8Q22 - chain A; structure by X-ray diffraction, 3.30 A resolution.

[Chain A]
Molecule: Vanadium-dependent bromoperoxidase, putative
Source organism: Acaryochloris marina
UniProt: B0C4R0 (B0C4R0_ACAM1); residue numbers follow UniProt; this construct covers 1-639
Sequence (666 residues; each row starts with the number of its first residue; numbers below 1 keep their minus sign (Met-26 is residue -26)):
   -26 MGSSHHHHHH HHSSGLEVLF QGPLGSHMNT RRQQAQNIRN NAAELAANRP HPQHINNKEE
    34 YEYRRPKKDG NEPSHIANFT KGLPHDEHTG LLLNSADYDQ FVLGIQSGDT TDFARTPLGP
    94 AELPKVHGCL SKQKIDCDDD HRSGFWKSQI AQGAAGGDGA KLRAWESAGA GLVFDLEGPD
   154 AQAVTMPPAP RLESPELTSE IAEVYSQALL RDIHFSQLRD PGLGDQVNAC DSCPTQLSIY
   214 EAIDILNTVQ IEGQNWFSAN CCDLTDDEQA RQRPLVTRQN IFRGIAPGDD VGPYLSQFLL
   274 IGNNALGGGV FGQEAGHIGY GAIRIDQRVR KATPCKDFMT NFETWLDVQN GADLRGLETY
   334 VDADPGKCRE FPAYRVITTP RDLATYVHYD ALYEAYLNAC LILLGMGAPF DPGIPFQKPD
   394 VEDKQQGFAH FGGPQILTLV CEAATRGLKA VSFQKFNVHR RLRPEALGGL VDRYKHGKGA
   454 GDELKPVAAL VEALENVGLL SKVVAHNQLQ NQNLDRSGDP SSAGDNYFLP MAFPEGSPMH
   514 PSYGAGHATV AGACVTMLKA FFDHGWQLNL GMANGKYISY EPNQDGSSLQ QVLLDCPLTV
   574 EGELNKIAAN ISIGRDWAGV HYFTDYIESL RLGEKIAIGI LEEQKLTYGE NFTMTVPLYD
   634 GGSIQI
Not modelled in the structure: -26 to 0
Sequence notes: initiating methionine (-26); expression tag (-25 to 0); engineered mutation Ser425 (Arg in B0C4R0)
Cystine bridges: Cys341 forms a disulfide with the same residue of a neighbouring copy of this chain
Cystine bridges: Cys102-Cys110, Cys206-Cys308, Cys234-Cys235
Metal / ion sites: Na+ near Asp393 (its only coordinating residue here)
Small-molecule neighbours: 1,3,5-trimethoxybenzene (ILW): Arg136, Glu139, Arg328, Gln399, Phe401, Pro511, His513, His520, Arg588
From the paper describing this entry:
  - conformationally variable residues (order/disorder transition): Gln390 to Phe404
  - binding site for 1,3,5-trimethoxybenzene: Glu139, Gln399, Phe401
  - catalytic residues: His513
  - catalytic residues: Lys428 (citing earlier work)
  - mutagenesis - F401G/R425S: abolished catalytic activity on chlorination
  - mutagenesis - F401G/R425S: decreased catalytic activity on brominations
  - mutagenesis - E139G/R425S: decreased catalytic activity on chlorination rate of MCD
  - catalytic residues: Glu139 (proposed by the authors, not directly observed)
  - interface residues: Glu139
  - mutagenesis - E139G/R425S: decreased catalytic activity on chlorination of TMB
  - mutagenesis - R425S: increased catalytic activity on chlorination
  - mutagenesis - R425S: increased catalytic activity on bromination

[Summary]
Chain A binds 1,3,5-trimethoxybenzene. The paper reports catalytic residues His513, Lys428 and Glu139;
F401G/R425S abolish catalytic activity on chlorination; 3 substitutions were tested in all.
Chain A is Vanadium-dependent bromoperoxidase, putative (Acaryochloris marina); the structure, Crystal
structure of Vanadium-dependent haloperoxidase R425S mutant in complex with 1,3,5-trimethoxybenzene (A.
marina), was determined by X-ray diffraction, deposited together with 8Q21.
